PDB entry 2J55 | X-ray diffraction, 2.15 A resolution | chains H and J of the 6 polymer chains in the assembly

[Chain H (and J)]
Protein: Methylamine dehydrogenase heavy chain
Source organism: Paracoccus denitrificans
Notes: EC 1.4.99.3; chain J of this document is another copy of the same molecule, construct and numbering; everything in this record applies to it too
Reference sequence: P29894 (DHMH_PARDE); residues 1-386 here correspond to UniProt positions 32-417 (UniProt number = residue number + 31)
Chain sequence (386 residues; row label = number of the first residue in the row):
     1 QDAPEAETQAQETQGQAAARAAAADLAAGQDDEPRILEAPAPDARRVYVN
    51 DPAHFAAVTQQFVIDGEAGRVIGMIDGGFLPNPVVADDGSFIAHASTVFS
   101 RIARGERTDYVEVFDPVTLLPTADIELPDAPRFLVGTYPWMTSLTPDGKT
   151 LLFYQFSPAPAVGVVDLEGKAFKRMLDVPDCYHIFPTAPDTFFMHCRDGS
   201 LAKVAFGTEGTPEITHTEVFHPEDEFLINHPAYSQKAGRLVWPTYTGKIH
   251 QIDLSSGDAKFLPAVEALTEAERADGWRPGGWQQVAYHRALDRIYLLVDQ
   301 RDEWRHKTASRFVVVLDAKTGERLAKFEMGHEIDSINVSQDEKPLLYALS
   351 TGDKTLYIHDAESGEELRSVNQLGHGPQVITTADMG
Unresolved in the structure: 1-4 (chain J: 1-5)
Disulfides: C181-C196

[Chain H / chain J interface]
Pairs across the interface - 27 pairs, chain H then chain J:
  V58(H) - V58(J)  hydrophobic
  V58(H) - I102(J)  hydrophobic
  D76(H) - A103(J)
  G77(H) - I102(J)
  G78(H) - I102(J)
  V98(H) - S100(J)
  V98(H) - R101(J)
  V98(H) - I102(J)  hydrophobic
  S100(H) - V98(J)
  R101(H) - V98(J)
  R101(H) - Y110(J)
  R101(H) - D124(J)  salt bridge
  I102(H) - V58(J)  hydrophobic
  I102(H) - G77(J)
  I102(H) - G78(J)
  I102(H) - V98(J)  hydrophobic
  I102(H) - Y110(J)
  A103(H) - D76(J)
  R104(H) - E112(J)  salt bridge
  R104(H) - P121(J)
  Y110(H) - R101(J)
  Y110(H) - I102(J)
  E112(H) - R104(J)  salt bridge
  P121(H) - R104(J)
  D124(H) - R101(J)  salt bridge
  E126(H) - R101(J)  salt bridge
  H375(H) - H375(J)
Other interface residues (no listed pair), chain H (18 interface residues in all): T108, F114
Other interface residues (no listed pair), chain J (17 interface residues in all): T108, F114

[In short]
18 residues of chain H and 17 residues of chain J are in contact; the contacts include 5 salt bridges. Polar
contacts include R101(H)-D124(J), R104(H)-E112(J) and E126(H)-R101(J).
Both chains are Methylamine dehydrogenase heavy chain (Paracoccus denitrificans). Entry 2J55 (X-ray reduced
Paraccocus denitrificans methylamine dehydrogenase O- quinone in complex with amicyanin) was determined by
X-ray diffraction together with 2J56 and 2J57 from the same study.
